Entry 8EVF (X-ray diffraction, 2.87 A resolution); this record covers chains A and P of the 3 polymer chains in the assembly.

# Chain A
Protein: DNA polymerase eta
Source organism: Homo sapiens
Notes: EC 2.7.7.7
UniProtKB: Q9Y253 (POLH_HUMAN); residues 1-432 here = UniProt positions 1-432
Chain sequence (435 residues; row label = number of the first residue in the row; numbers below 1 keep their minus sign (Gly-2 is residue -2)):
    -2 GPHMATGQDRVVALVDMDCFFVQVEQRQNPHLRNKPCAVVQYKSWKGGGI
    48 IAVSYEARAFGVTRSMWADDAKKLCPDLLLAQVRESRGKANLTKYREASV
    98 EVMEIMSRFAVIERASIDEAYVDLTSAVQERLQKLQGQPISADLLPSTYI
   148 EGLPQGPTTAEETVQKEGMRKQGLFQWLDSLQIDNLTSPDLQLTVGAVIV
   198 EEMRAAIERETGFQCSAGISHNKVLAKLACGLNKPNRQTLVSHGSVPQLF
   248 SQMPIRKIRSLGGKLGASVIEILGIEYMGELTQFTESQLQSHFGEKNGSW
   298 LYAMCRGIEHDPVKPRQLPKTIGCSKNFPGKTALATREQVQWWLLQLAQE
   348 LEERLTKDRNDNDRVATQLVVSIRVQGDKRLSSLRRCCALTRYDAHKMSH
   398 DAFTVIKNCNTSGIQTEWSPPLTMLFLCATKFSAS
Disordered / not traced: -2 to 2, 154-161, 179-182, 374-378, 432
Construct notes: expression tag (-2 to 0)
Metal / ion sites: Ca2+ site 1: Asp13, Met14, Asp115 (together with 2'-deoxycytidine-5'-triphosphate); Ca2+ site 2: Asp13, Asp115, Glu116 (together with 2'-deoxycytidine-5'-triphosphate) (shared with DG8(P) of chain P)
Small-molecule neighbours: 2'-deoxycytidine-5'-triphosphate (DCP): Asp13, Met14, Asp15, Cys16, Phe17, Phe18, Ile48, Ala49, Tyr52, Arg55, Arg61, Ile114, Asp115, Glu116, Lys231
Curated features (UniProtKB/Swiss-Prot):
  - binding site (Mg(2+)): Asp13, Met14, Asp115, Glu116
  - binding site (Mn(2+)): Asp13, Met14, Asp115, Glu116
  - binding site (a 2'-deoxyribonucleoside 5'-triphosphate): Arg61
Reported in the primary citation:
  - binding site for the 12-nt DNA strand: Gln38
  - binding site for 2'-deoxycytidine-5'-triphosphate: Arg61
  - conformationally variable residues (side-chain flip): Arg61

# Chain P
Molecule: 8-nt DNA strand
Sequence (8 nucleotides; row label = number of the first residue in the row):
     1 AGCGTCAG
Metal / ion sites: Ca2+: DG8 (together with 2'-deoxycytidine-5'-triphosphate) (shared with Asp13(A), Asp115(A), Glu116(A) of chain A)

# Chain A / chain P interface
Residue-residue contacts (21):
  Ser113(A) - DG8(P)  hydrogen bond to the phosphate
  Asp115(A) - DG8(P)  phosphate contact
  Glu116(A) - DG8(P)  phosphate contact
  Lys224(A) - DG8(P)  salt bridge to the phosphate
  Ile255(A) - DA7(P)  phosphate contact
  Ser257(A) - DC6(P)  phosphate contact
  Ser257(A) - DA7(P)  hydrogen bond to the phosphate
  Leu258(A) - DA7(P)  hydrogen bond to the phosphate
  Gly259(A) - DA7(P)  hydrogen bond to the phosphate
  Gly260(A) - DC6(P)  phosphate contact
  Gly260(A) - DA7(P)  phosphate contact
  Lys261(A) - DT5(P)  salt bridge to the phosphate
  Lys261(A) - DC6(P)  hydrogen bond to the phosphate
  Leu262(A) - DC6(P)  hydrogen bond to the phosphate
  Ser380(A) - DC3(P)  phosphate contact
  Leu381(A) - DC3(P)  phosphate contact
  Arg382(A) - DG2(P)  sugar contact
  Arg382(A) - DC3(P)  hydrogen bond to the phosphate
  Arg382(A) - DG4(P)  hydrogen bond to the base
  Arg383(A) - DG2(P)  salt bridge to the phosphate
  Cys384(A) - DG2(P)  hydrogen bond to the phosphate
Interface residues without a listed pair, chain A (17 interface residues in all): Arg256
Interface residues without a listed pair, chain P (8 interface residues in all): DA1

# In short
17 residues of chain A face 8 of chain P across their interface; the contacts include 9 hydrogen bonds and 3
salt bridges. Among the polar pairs are Arg382(A)-DG4(P), Ser113(A)-DG8(P) and Ser257(A)-DA7(P). Ligands of
chain A: 2'-deoxycytidine-5'-triphosphate. The paper reports a binding site for the 12-nt DNA strand at
Gln38(A); a binding site for 2'-deoxycytidine-5'-triphosphate at Arg61(A).
Chain A is DNA polymerase eta (Homo sapiens) and chain P is an 8-nt DNA strand; the structure, Human DNA
polymerase eta extension complex with an incoming dctp, was determined by X-ray diffraction together with 8EVE
from the same study.
